PDB entry 7TJS | electron microscopy, 3.20 A resolution | chains F and G of the 7 polymer chains in the assembly

Chain F:
Protein: ATP synthase subunit beta
From: Saccharomyces cerevisiae
Notes: EC 7.1.2.2
UniProtKB: A0A6A5PX46 (A0A6A5PX46_YEASX); residues 1-478 here correspond to UniProt positions 34-511 (UniProt number = residue number + 33)
Sequence (478 residues; numbered 1 to 478; the number before each row is that of its first residue):
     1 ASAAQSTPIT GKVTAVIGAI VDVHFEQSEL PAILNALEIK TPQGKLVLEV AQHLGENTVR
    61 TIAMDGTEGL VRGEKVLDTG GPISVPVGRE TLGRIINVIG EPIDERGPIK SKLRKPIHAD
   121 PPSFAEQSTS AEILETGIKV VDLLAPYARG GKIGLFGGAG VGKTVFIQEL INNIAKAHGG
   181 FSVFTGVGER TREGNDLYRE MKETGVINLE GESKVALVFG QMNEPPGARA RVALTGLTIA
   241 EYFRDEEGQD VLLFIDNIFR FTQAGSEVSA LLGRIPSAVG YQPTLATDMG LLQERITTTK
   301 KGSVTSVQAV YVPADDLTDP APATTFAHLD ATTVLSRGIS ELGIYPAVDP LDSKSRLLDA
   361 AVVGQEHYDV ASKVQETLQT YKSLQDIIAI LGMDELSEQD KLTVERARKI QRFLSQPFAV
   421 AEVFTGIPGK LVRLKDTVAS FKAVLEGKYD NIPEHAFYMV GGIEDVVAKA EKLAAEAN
Unresolved in the structure: 1-7, 476-478

Chain G:
Protein: ATP synthase subunit gamma
From: Saccharomyces cerevisiae
UniProtKB: A0A6A5Q493 (A0A6A5Q493_YEASX); residues 1-278 here correspond to UniProt positions 34-311 (UniProt number = residue number + 33)
Sequence (278 residues; row label = number of the first residue in the row):
     1 ATLKEVEMRL KSIKNIEKIT KTMKIVASTR LSKAEKAKIS AKKMDEAEQL FYKNAETKNL
    61 DVEATETGAP KELIVAITSD KGLCGSIHSQ LAKAVRRHLN DQPNADIVTI GDKIKMQLLR
   121 THPNNIKLSI NGIGKDAPTF QESALIADKL LSVMKAGTYP KISIFYNDPV SSLSFEPSEK
   181 PIFNAKTIEQ SPSFGKFEID TDANVPRDLF EYTLANQMLT AMAQGYAAEI SARRNAMDNA
   241 SKNAGDMINR YSILYNRTRQ AVITNELVDI ITGASSLG
Unresolved in the structure: 60-70, 192-203, 277-278

Chain F / chain G interface:
Contacting residue pairs (14):
  Pro276(F) with Thr272(G)
  Asp386(F) with Arg9(G), salt bridge
  Ala389(F) with Asn243(G), hydrogen bond (backbone-side chain); Met247(G), hydrophobic
  Ile390(F) with Ala240(G); Asn243(G), hydrogen bond (backbone-side chain); Met247(G), hydrophobic
  Asp394(F) with Ser86(G)
  Glu395(F) with Leu83(G), hydrogen bond (side chain-backbone); Cys84(G); Gly85(G), hydrogen bond (side chain-backbone)
  Glu398(F) with Gln117(G); Arg120(G), salt bridge
  Lys401(F) with Ser89(G)
Other interface residues (no listed pair), chain F (10 interface residues in all): Ile275, Leu391
Other interface residues (no listed pair), chain G (17 interface residues in all): Ile16, Gly82, Met237, Asn239, Ser276

Overview:
10 residues of chain F and 17 residues of chain G are in contact; the contacts include 4 hydrogen bonds and 2
salt bridges. Polar contacts include Asp386(F)-Arg9(G), Glu398(F)-Arg120(G) and Ala389(F)-Asn243(G).
Chain F is ATP synthase subunit beta and chain G is ATP synthase subunit gamma, both from Saccharomyces
cerevisiae; the structure, Yeast ATP synthase F1 region State 1-3catalytic beta_tight closed without exogenous
ATP, was determined by electron microscopy, deposited together with 7TJT, 7TJU, 7TJV, 7TJW, 7TJX, 7TJY and 30
further entries.
